4FC7 - chains A and B of the 4 polymer chains in the assembly; structure by X-ray diffraction, 1.84 A resolution.

== Chain A (and B) ==
Protein: Peroxisomal 2,4-dienoyl-CoA reductase
From: Homo sapiens
Notes: EC 1.3.1.34; chain B of this document is another copy of the same molecule, construct and numbering; everything in this record applies to it too
Reference sequence: Q9NUI1 (DECR2_HUMAN); residues 2-278 here = UniProt positions 2-278
Amino-acid sequence (277 residues; numbered 2 to 278; the number before each row is that of its first residue):
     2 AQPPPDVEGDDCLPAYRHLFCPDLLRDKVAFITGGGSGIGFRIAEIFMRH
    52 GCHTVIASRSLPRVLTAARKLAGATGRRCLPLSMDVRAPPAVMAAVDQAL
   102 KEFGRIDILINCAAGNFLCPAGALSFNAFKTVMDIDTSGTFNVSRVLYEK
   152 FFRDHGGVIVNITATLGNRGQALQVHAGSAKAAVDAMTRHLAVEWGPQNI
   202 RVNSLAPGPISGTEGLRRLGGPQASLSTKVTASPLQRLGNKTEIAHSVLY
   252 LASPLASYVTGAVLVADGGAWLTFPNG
Disordered / not traced: 2-3, 278 (chain B: 2)
Ligand contacts:
  - coenzyme A (COA): R60, R88, A115, G116, N117, F118, L119, C120, S126, N128, A129, T132, I136, E215, G216, R219, L220
  - NADP (NAP; NADP nicotinamide-adenine-dinucleotide phosphate): G35, S38, G39, I40, S59, R60, S61, R64, M85, D86, V87, R88, C113, A114, A115, I136, I163, T164, A165, K182, P208, G209, P210, I211, T214, E215, G216, L217
From the paper describing this entry:
  - binding site for coenzyme A: R60, R88, C120, S126, N128
  - catalytic residues: N117, Q175, K182 (proposed by the authors, not directly observed)
  - mutagenesis - D86A, D137A, D186A, D268A: abolished catalytic activity
  - mutagenesis - D155A, E215A: decreased catalytic activity

== Interface between chain A and chain B ==
Pairs across the interface - 89 pairs, chain A then chain B:
  R88(A) - F127(B)
  P90(A) - F127(B)  hydrophobic
  P121(A) - E195(B)
  A122(A) - F142(B)
  A122(A) - R146(B)
  A122(A) - L192(B)  hydrophobic
  A122(A) - E195(B)  hydrogen bond (backbone-side chain)
  G123(A) - R146(B)  hydrogen bond (backbone-side chain)
  G123(A) - Y149(B)
  G123(A) - W196(B)
  A124(A) - R146(B)
  L125(A) - F142(B)
  L125(A) - R146(B)  hydrogen bond (backbone-side chain)
  S126(A) - F142(B)
  F127(A) - P90(B)  hydrophobic
  F127(A) - N143(B)
  F127(A) - R146(B)
  F127(A) - V147(B)  hydrophobic
  F130(A) - T138(B)
  F130(A) - S139(B)
  F130(A) - F142(B)  hydrophobic
  F130(A) - M188(B)  hydrophobic
  K131(A) - K131(B)
  K131(A) - D135(B)
  K131(A) - S139(B)
  M134(A) - M134(B)  hydrophobic
  M134(A) - T138(B)
  D135(A) - K131(B)  salt bridge
  T138(A) - F130(B)
  T138(A) - M134(B)
  S139(A) - F127(B)
  S139(A) - F130(B)
  S139(A) - K131(B)
  S139(A) - M134(B)
  F142(A) - A122(B)
  F142(A) - L125(B)
  F142(A) - S126(B)
  F142(A) - F130(B)  hydrophobic
  N143(A) - F127(B)
  R146(A) - A122(B)  hydrogen bond (side chain-backbone)
  R146(A) - G123(B)  hydrogen bond (side chain-backbone)
  R146(A) - L125(B)  hydrogen bond (side chain-backbone)
  L167(A) - H191(B)
  G168(A) - R190(B)  hydrogen bond (backbone-side chain)
  G168(A) - H191(B)
  N169(A) - R190(B)  hydrogen bond (backbone-side chain)
  R170(A) - V194(B)
  G171(A) - R190(B)
  G171(A) - H191(B)
  G171(A) - V194(B)
  Q172(A) - H191(B)  hydrogen bond (backbone-side chain)
  A173(A) - E195(B)
  L174(A) - E195(B)  hydrogen bond (backbone-side chain)
  Q175(A) - H191(B)
  V176(A) - M188(B)  hydrophobic
  V176(A) - H191(B)
  G179(A) - A187(B)
  G179(A) - H191(B)
  S180(A) - A184(B)  hydrogen bond (side chain-backbone)
  S180(A) - M188(B)
  A183(A) - A183(B)
  A183(A) - A187(B)  hydrophobic
  A184(A) - S180(B)
  A184(A) - A184(B)  hydrophobic
  A187(A) - G168(B)
  A187(A) - G179(B)
  A187(A) - A183(B)  hydrophobic
  M188(A) - F130(B)  hydrophobic
  M188(A) - V176(B)  hydrophobic
  M188(A) - S180(B)
  R190(A) - G168(B)  hydrogen bond (side chain-backbone)
  R190(A) - N169(B)  hydrogen bond (side chain-backbone)
  R190(A) - G171(B)
  H191(A) - L167(B)
  H191(A) - G168(B)
  H191(A) - G171(B)
  H191(A) - Q172(B)  hydrogen bond (side chain-backbone)
  H191(A) - Q175(B)
  H191(A) - V176(B)
  H191(A) - G179(B)
  L192(A) - A122(B)  hydrophobic
  V194(A) - R170(B)
  V194(A) - G171(B)
  V194(A) - N277(B)
  E195(A) - P121(B)
  E195(A) - A122(B)  hydrogen bond (side chain-backbone)
  E195(A) - L174(B)  hydrogen bond (side chain-backbone)
  W196(A) - A122(B)  hydrophobic
  N277(A) - V194(B)
Other interface residues (no listed pair), chain A (44 interface residues in all): C120, G140, Y149
Other interface residues (no listed pair), chain B (43 interface residues in all): C120, A124, A173

== Overview ==
44 residues of chain A face 43 of chain B across their interface, with 16 hydrogen bonds and 1 salt bridge.
Among the polar pairs are D135(A)-K131(B), A122(A)-E195(B) and G123(A)-R146(B). From the paper: catalytic
residues N117(A), Q175(A) and K182(A); D86A, D137A and D186A of chain A, among others, abolish catalytic
activity; 6 substitutions were tested in all.
Chain A and chain B are both Peroxisomal 2,4-dienoyl-CoA reductase (Homo sapiens); the structure, Studies on
DCR shed new light on peroxisomal beta-oxidation: Crystal structure of the ternary complex of ..., was
determined by X-ray diffraction (same publication as 4FC6).
